Entry 9GD6 (electron microscopy, 2.80 A resolution); this record covers chains A and C of the 6 polymer chains in the assembly.

Chain A (and C):
Name: Nucleoside diphosphate kinase A
Source organism: Homo sapiens
Notes: EC 2.7.4.6; chain C of this document is another copy of the same molecule, construct and numbering; everything in this record applies to it too
Reference sequence: P15531 (NDKA_HUMAN); numbering as in UniProt (aligned over 1-152)
Amino-acid sequence (159 residues; row label = number of the first residue in the row; numbers below 1 keep their minus sign (Met-6 is residue -6)):
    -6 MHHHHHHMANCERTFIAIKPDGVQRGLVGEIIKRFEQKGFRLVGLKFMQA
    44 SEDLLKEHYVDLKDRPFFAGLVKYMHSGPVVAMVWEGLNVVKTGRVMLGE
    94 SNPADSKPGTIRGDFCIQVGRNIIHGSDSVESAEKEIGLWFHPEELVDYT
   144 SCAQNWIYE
Unresolved in the structure: -6 to 2, 152
Modified residues: Ser94 (phosphoserine; SEP)
Construct notes: initiating methionine (-6); expression tag (-5 to 0); engineered mutation Ser94 (Thr in P15531)
Swiss-Prot annotation at these positions:
  - active site: His118 (Pros-phosphohistidine intermediate)
  - binding site (ATP): Lys12, Phe60, Arg88, Arg105, Asn115
  - modified residue (Phosphoserine): Ser120, Ser122, Ser125
  - cross-link: Lys100 (Glycyl lysine isopeptide (Lys-Gly) (interchain with G-Cter in ubiquitin))
What the authors report for this chain:
  - post-translational modification sites: Ser94
  - catalytic residues: His118
  - mutagenesis - H118F: abolished catalytic activity (NDP kinase assay)

Interface between chain A and chain C:
Pairs across the interface (28):
  Asp14(A) with Trp149(C)
  Gln17(A) with Trp149(C)
  Arg18(A) with Gln30(C), hydrogen bond (side chain-backbone); Trp149(C)
  Ser70(A) with Trp149(C)
  Pro101(A) with Val89(C); Met90(C), hydrophobic; Gly102(C); Thr103(C)
  Arg105(A) with Lys31(C)
  Gly106(A) with Lys31(C), hydrogen bond (backbone-side chain)
  Asp107(A) with Gln30(C); Lys31(C)
  Phe108(A) with Gln30(C); Lys31(C)
  Cys109(A) with Lys31(C), hydrogen bond (backbone-side chain)
  Ile110(A) with Lys31(C); Gly32(C); Phe33(C), hydrophobic; Leu81(C); Ile150(C), hydrophobic; Tyr151(C), hydrophobic
  Gln111(A) with Ile150(C); Tyr151(C), hydrogen bond (side chain-backbone)
  Arg114(A) with Asn148(C), hydrogen bond (side chain-backbone); Trp149(C); Ile150(C); Tyr151(C), hydrogen bond (side chain-backbone)
Other interface residues (no listed pair), chain A (15 interface residues in all): Pro13, Gly102
Other interface residues (no listed pair), chain C (14 interface residues in all): Pro101

Overview:
The interface between chain A and chain C involves 15 residues on one side and 14 on the other, with 6
hydrogen bonds. Among the polar pairs are Arg18(A)-Gln30(C), Gly106(A)-Lys31(C) and Cys109(A)-Lys31(C). The
paper reports the catalytic residue His118(A); H118F of chain A abolishes catalytic activity (NDP kinase
assay).
Chain A and chain C are both Nucleoside diphosphate kinase A (Homo sapiens); the structure, NME1
94-Phosphoserine, was determined by electron microscopy together with 9GD8 and 9GD9 from the same study.
